2PQU - chains A and B of the 3 polymer chains in the assembly; structure by X-ray diffraction, 2.12 A resolution.

Chain A (and B):
Name: Poly(rC)-binding protein 2
Source organism: Homo sapiens
Notes: fragment: First KH domain of Human Poly(C)-Binding Protein; chain B of this document is another copy of the same molecule, construct and numbering; everything in this record applies to it too
Reference sequence: Q15366 (PCBP2_HUMAN); residues 11-82 here = UniProt positions 11-82
Chain sequence (73 residues; row label = number of the first residue in the row):
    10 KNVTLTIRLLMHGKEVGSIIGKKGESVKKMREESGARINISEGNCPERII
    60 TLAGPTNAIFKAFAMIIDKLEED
Not modelled in the structure: 82 (chain B: 10-11, 82)
Modified / non-standard residues: Mse-20 (selenomethionine; parent Met); Mse-39 (selenomethionine; parent Met); Mse-74 (selenomethionine; parent Met)
Sequence notes: cloning artifact (10); modified residue (20, 39, 74)
Reported in the primary citation:
  - binding site for 12-mer C-rich strand of human telomeric DNA: Val-25, Gly-26, Ser-27, Ile-29, Gly-30, Lys-31, Lys-32, Val-36, Arg-40, Ile-49, Arg-57
  - specificity-determining residues: Arg-57
  - contacts within the chain: Arg-40/Ile-47 (hydrogen bond), Ser-50/Arg-57 (hydrogen bond)
  - self-association interface (contacts with another copy of this molecule); pairs are residue here / residue on that copy: Arg-17/Leu-19 (backbone contact), Phe-72/Phe-72 (pi stacking), Leu-14, Ile-16, Leu-18, Leu-18, Ile-68, Phe-72, Ile-76, Leu-79, Leu-79

Interface between chain A and chain B:
Pairs across the interface (30; chain A residue first):
  Lys-10(A) / Glu-80(B)  salt bridge
  Asn-11(A) / Leu-79(B)
  Asn-11(A) / Glu-80(B)  hydrogen bond (backbone-backbone)
  Asn-11(A) / Glu-81(B)
  Leu-14(A) / Leu-79(B)  hydrophobic
  Leu-14(A) / Glu-80(B)
  Ile-16(A) / Phe-72(B)  hydrophobic
  Ile-16(A) / Ile-76(B)  hydrophobic
  Ile-16(A) / Leu-79(B)  hydrophobic
  Arg-17(A) / Leu-18(B)
  Arg-17(A) / Leu-19(B)  hydrogen bond (backbone-backbone)
  Arg-17(A) / His-21(B)
  Arg-17(A) / Glu-56(B)  salt bridge
  Leu-18(A) / Arg-17(B)
  Leu-18(A) / Leu-18(B)  hydrophobic
  Leu-19(A) / Arg-17(B)  hydrogen bond (backbone-backbone)
  His-21(A) / Arg-17(B)
  Glu-56(A) / Arg-17(B)  salt bridge
  Thr-65(A) / Glu-80(B)
  Ile-68(A) / Phe-72(B)  hydrophobic
  Phe-72(A) / Ile-16(B)  hydrophobic
  Phe-72(A) / Ile-68(B)  hydrophobic
  Phe-72(A) / Phe-69(B)  hydrophobic
  Phe-72(A) / Phe-72(B)  hydrophobic
  Ala-73(A) / Phe-69(B)  hydrophobic
  Ile-76(A) / Ile-16(B)  hydrophobic
  Ile-76(A) / Thr-65(B)
  Ile-76(A) / Phe-69(B)  hydrophobic
  Leu-79(A) / Ile-16(B)  hydrophobic
  Glu-80(A) / Thr-65(B)
Other interface residues (no listed pair), chain A (19 interface residues in all): Mse-20, Ile-58, Phe-69
Other interface residues (no listed pair), chain B (17 interface residues in all): Leu-14, Ile-58, Ala-73

Summary:
The interface between chain A and chain B involves 19 residues on one side and 17 on the other, with 3
hydrogen bonds and 3 salt bridges. Polar pairs include Lys-10(A)/Glu-80(B), Arg-17(A)/Glu-56(B) and
Asn-11(A)/Glu-80(B). The paper reports a binding site for 12-mer C-rich strand of human telomeric DNA at
Val-25(A), Gly-26(A) and Ser-27(A) among others; the specificity determinant Arg-57(A).
Both chains are Poly(rC)-binding protein 2 (Homo sapiens). Entry 2PQU (Crystal structure of KH1 domain of
human PCBP2 complexed to single-stranded 12-mer telomeric dna) was determined by X-ray diffraction together
with 2PY9 from the same study.
